PDB entry 7QOI | electron microscopy, 3.62 A resolution | chains AC and EE of the 140 polymer chains in the assembly

== Chain AC (and EE) ==
Name: Major capsid protein gp32
Organism: Bacteroides phage crAss001
Notes: chain EE of this document is another copy of the same molecule, construct and numbering; everything in this record applies to it too
Reference sequence: A0A385DVU6 (A0A385DVU6_9CAUD); residues 1-504 here = UniProt positions 1-504
Amino-acid sequence (504 residues; each row starts with the number of its first residue):
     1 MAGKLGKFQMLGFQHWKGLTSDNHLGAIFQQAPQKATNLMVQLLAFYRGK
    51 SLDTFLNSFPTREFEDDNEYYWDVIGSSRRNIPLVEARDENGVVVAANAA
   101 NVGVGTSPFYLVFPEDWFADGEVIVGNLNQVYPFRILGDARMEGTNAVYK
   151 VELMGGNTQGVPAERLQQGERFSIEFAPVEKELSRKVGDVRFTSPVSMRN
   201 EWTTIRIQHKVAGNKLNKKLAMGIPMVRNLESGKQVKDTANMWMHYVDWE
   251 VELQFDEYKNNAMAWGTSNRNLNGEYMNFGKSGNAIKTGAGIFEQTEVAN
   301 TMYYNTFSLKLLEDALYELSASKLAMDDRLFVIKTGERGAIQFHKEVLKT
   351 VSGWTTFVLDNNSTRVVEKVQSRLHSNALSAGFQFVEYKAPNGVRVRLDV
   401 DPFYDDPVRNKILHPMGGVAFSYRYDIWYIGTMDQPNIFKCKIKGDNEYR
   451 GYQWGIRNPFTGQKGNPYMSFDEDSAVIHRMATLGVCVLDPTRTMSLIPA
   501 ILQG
Unresolved in the structure: 1
Bound ions: Mg2+: Thr296, Pro491, Thr494

== Chain AC / chain EE interface ==
Contacting residue pairs (56; chain AC residue first):
  Leu11(AC) with Ile224(EE), hydrophobic
  Trp16(AC) with Trp243(EE), hydrophobic
  Gly18(AC) with His209(EE), hydrogen bond (backbone-side chain)
  Leu19(AC) with Lys210(EE)
  Thr20(AC) with Val211(EE); Lys215(EE), hydrogen bond (backbone-side chain); Trp243(EE)
  Ser21(AC) with Lys215(EE)
  Asp22(AC) with Asn214(EE); Lys215(EE); Lys218(EE), salt bridge
  Leu25(AC) with Lys215(EE); Lys218(EE); Trp243(EE), hydrophobic
  Ile28(AC) with Ile224(EE); Met226(EE), hydrophobic
  Phe29(AC) with Gly223(EE), hydrogen bond (backbone-backbone); Ile224(EE)
  Gln30(AC) with Leu220(EE); Ala221(EE), hydrogen bond (backbone-backbone); Met222(EE); Gly223(EE); Ile224(EE), hydrogen bond (side chain-backbone); Met226(EE)
  Gln31(AC) with Lys218(EE); Lys219(EE); Ala221(EE)
  Ala32(AC) with Ala221(EE)
  Leu43(AC) with Leu5(EE), hydrophobic
  His209(AC) with Gly18(EE), hydrogen bond (side chain-backbone)
  Lys210(AC) with Leu19(EE)
  Asn214(AC) with Asp22(EE), hydrogen bond
  Lys215(AC) with Thr20(EE); Ser21(EE); Asp22(EE), salt bridge
  Lys218(AC) with Asp22(EE), salt bridge; Leu25(EE); Gln31(EE)
  Lys219(AC) with Gln31(EE), hydrogen bond (backbone-side chain)
  Leu220(AC) with Leu25(EE), hydrophobic; Gln30(EE)
  Ala221(AC) with Phe29(EE); Gln30(EE), hydrogen bond (backbone-backbone); Ala32(EE), hydrophobic
  Met222(AC) with Gln30(EE)
  Gly223(AC) with Phe29(EE), hydrogen bond (backbone-backbone)
  Ile224(AC) with Leu11(EE), hydrophobic; Ile28(EE); Phe29(EE); Gln30(EE), hydrogen bond (backbone-side chain)
  Pro225(AC) with Gln30(EE)
  Met226(AC) with Ile28(EE), hydrophobic; Gln30(EE)
  Trp243(AC) with Trp16(EE), hydrophobic; Thr20(EE); Leu25(EE), hydrophobic
Also at the interface, not in a pair above, chain AC (33 interface residues in all): Leu5, Phe13, Val211, Ala212, Gln235
Also at the interface, not in a pair above, chain EE (33 interface residues in all): Phe13, Leu43, Ala212, Pro225, Gln235

== Summary ==
The chain AC/chain EE interface involves 33 residues from each chain, with 11 hydrogen bonds and 3 salt
bridges. Polar contacts include Asp22(AC)-Lys218(EE), Lys215(AC)-Asp22(EE) and Gly18(AC)-His209(EE).
Thr296(AC), Pro491(AC) and Thr494(AC) coordinate Mg2+.
Both chains are Major capsid protein gp32 (Bacteroides phage crAss001). Entry 7QOI (Unique vertex of the
phicrAss001 virion) was determined by electron microscopy (same publication as 7QOG, 7QOH, 7QOJ, 7QOK and
7QOL).
